Entry 7AFH (electron microscopy, 3.59 A resolution); this record covers chains 1 and M of the 9 polymer chains in the assembly.

# Chain 1
Molecule: 16SrRNA (head domain of the 30S ribosome)
Source organism: Escherichia coli
Sequence (1541 nucleotides; row label = number of the first residue in the row):
     1 AAAUUGAAGA GUUUGAUCAU GGCUCAGAUU GAACGCUGGC GGCAGGCCUA ACACAUGCAA
    61 GUCGAACGGU AACAGGAAGA AGCUUGCUUC UUUGCUGACG AGUGGCGGAC GGGUGAGUAA
   121 UGUCUGGGAA ACUGCCUGAU GGAGGGGGAU AACUACUGGA AACGGUAGCU AAUACCGCAU
   181 AACGUCGCAA GACCAAAGAG GGGGACCUUC GGGCCUCUUG CCAUCGGAUG UGCCCAGAUG
   241 GGAUUAGCUA GUAGGUGGGG UAACGGCUCA CCUAGGCGAC GAUCCCUAGC UGGUCUGAGA
   301 GGAUGACCAG CCACACUGGA ACUGAGACAC GGUCCAGACU CCUACGGGAG GCAGCAGUGG
   361 GGAAUAUUGC ACAAUGGGCG CAAGCCUGAU GCAGCCAUGC CGCGUGUAUG AAGAAGGCCU
   421 UCGGGUUGUA AAGUACUUUC AGCGGGGAGG AAGGGAGUAA AGUUAAUACC UUUGCUCAUU
   481 GACGUUACCC GCAGAAGAAG CACCGGCUAA CUCCGUGCCA GCAGCCXCGG UAAUACGGAG
   541 GGUGCAAGCG UUAAUCGGAA UUACUGGGCG UAAAGCGCAC GCAGGCGGUU UGUUAAGUCA
   601 GAUGUGAAAU CCCCGGGCUC AACCUGGGAA CUGCAUCUGA UACUGGCAAG CUUGAGUCUC
   661 GUAGAGGGGG GUAGAAUUCC AGGUGUAGCG GUGAAAUGCG UAGAGAUCUG GAGGAAUACC
   721 GGUGGCGAAG GCGGCCCCCU GGACGAAGAC UGACGCUCAG GUGCGAAAGC GUGGGGAGCA
   781 AACAGGAUUA GAUACCCUGG UAGUCCACGC CGUAAACGAU GUCGACUUGG AGGUUGUGCC
   841 CUUGAGGCGU GGCUUCCGGA GCUAACGCGU UAAGUCGACC GCCUGGGGAG UACGGCCGCA
   901 AGGUUAAAAC UCAAAUGAAU UGACGGGGGC CCGCACAAGC GGUGGAGCAU GUGGUUUAAU
   961 UCGAUGXAAC GCGAAGAACC UUACCUGGUC UUGACAUCCA CGGAAGUUUU CAGAGAUGAG
  1021 AAUGUGCCUU CGGGAACCGU GAGACAGGUG CUGCAUGGCU GUCGUCAGCU CGUGUUGUGA
  1081 AAUGUUGGGU UAAGUCCCGC AACGAGCGCA ACCCUUAUCC UUUGUUGCCA GCGGUCCGGC
  1141 CGGGAACUCA AAGGAGACUG CCAGUGAUAA ACUGGAGGAA GGUGGGGAUG ACGUCAAGUC
  1201 AUCAUGGCCC UUACGACCAG GGCUACACAC GUGCUACAAU GGCGCAUACA AAGAGAAGCG
  1261 ACCUCGCGAG AGCAAGCGGA CCUCAUAAAG UGCGUCGUAG UCCGGAUUGG AGUCUGCAAC
  1321 UCGACUCCAU GAAGUCGGAA UCGCUAGUAA UCGUGGAUCA GAAUGCCACG GUGAAUACGU
  1381 UCCCGGCCUU GUACACACCG CCCGUXACAC CAUGGGAGUG GGUUGCAAAA GAAGUAGGUA
  1441 GCUUAACCUU CGGGAGGGCG CUUACCACUU UGUGAUUCAU GACUGGGGUG AAGUCGUAAC
  1501 AAGGUAACCG UAGGGGAACC UGCGGUUGGA UCACCUCCUU A
Disordered / not traced: 1-930, 1387-1541
Modified residues: PSU (pseudouridine-5'-monophosphate) at position 516, G7M (N7-methyl-guanosine-5'-monophosphate) at position 527, 2MG (2N-methylguanosine-5'-monophosphate) at position 966, 5MC (5-methylcytidine-5'-monophosphate) at position 967, 2MG (2N-methylguanosine-5'-monophosphate) at position 1207, 4OC (4n,o2'-methylcytidine-5'-monophosphate) at position 1401, 5MC (5-methylcytidine-5'-monophosphate) at position 1406, UR3 (3-methyluridine-5'-monophoshate) at position 1497, 2MG (2N-methylguanosine-5'-monophosphate) at position 1515, MA6 (6N-dimethyladenosine-5'-monophoshate) at position 1517, MA6 (6N-dimethyladenosine-5'-monophoshate) at position 1518

# Chain M
Protein: 30S ribosomal protein S13
Source organism: Escherichia coli
UniProtKB: C3SR52 (C3SR52_ECOLX); residue numbers follow UniProt; this construct covers 1-118
Amino-acid sequence (118 residues; each row starts with the number of its first residue):
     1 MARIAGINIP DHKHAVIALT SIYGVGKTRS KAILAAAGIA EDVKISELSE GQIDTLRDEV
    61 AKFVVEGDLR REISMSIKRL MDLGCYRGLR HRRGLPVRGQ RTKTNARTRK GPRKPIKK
Disordered / not traced: 1, 116-118

# How chain 1 and chain M interact
Pairs across the interface (78):
  A946(1) - Arg113(M)  salt bridge to the phosphate
  G947(1) - Arg107(M)  phosphate contact
  G947(1) - Thr108(M)  hydrogen bond to the phosphate
  G947(1) - Arg113(M)  salt bridge to the phosphate
  C948(1) - Asn105(M)  phosphate contact
  C948(1) - Ala106(M)  phosphate contact
  C948(1) - Arg107(M)  hydrogen bond to the phosphate
  C948(1) - Thr108(M)  hydrogen bond to the phosphate
  A949(1) - Gln100(M)  phosphate contact
  A949(1) - Asn105(M)  hydrogen bond to the phosphate
  U950(1) - Arg101(M)  salt bridge to the phosphate
  U950(1) - Thr104(M)  base contact
  U950(1) - Asn105(M)  base contact
  G951(1) - Arg101(M)  salt bridge to the phosphate
  U952(1) - Lys103(M)  base contact
  G953(1) - Lys103(M)  hydrogen bond to the base
  G954(1) - Lys103(M)  hydrogen bond to the base
  A1225(1) - Arg101(M)  phosphate contact
  A1225(1) - Thr102(M)  hydrogen bond to the phosphate
  A1225(1) - Lys103(M)  phosphate contact
  C1226(1) - Arg90(M)  salt bridge to the phosphate
  C1226(1) - Arg93(M)  salt bridge to the phosphate
  C1226(1) - Thr102(M)  hydrogen bond to the phosphate
  C1226(1) - Lys103(M)  base contact
  C1226(1) - Lys110(M)  hydrogen bond to the sugar
  A1227(1) - Arg93(M)  salt bridge to the phosphate
  A1227(1) - Lys110(M)  phosphate contact
  A1227(1) - Lys114(M)  hydrogen bond to the phosphate
  A1227(1) - Pro115(M)  sugar contact
  C1228(1) - Lys103(M)  hydrogen bond to the base
  C1228(1) - Arg107(M)  salt bridge to the phosphate
  C1228(1) - Lys110(M)  salt bridge to the phosphate
  C1228(1) - Pro112(M)  phosphate contact
  C1228(1) - Arg113(M)  phosphate contact
  C1228(1) - Lys114(M)  salt bridge to the phosphate
  C1228(1) - Pro115(M)  hydrogen bond to the sugar
  A1229(1) - Arg107(M)  salt bridge to the phosphate
  U1295(1) - His14(M)  phosphate contact
  U1295(1) - Asp42(M)  sugar contact
  C1296(1) - His14(M)  salt bridge to the phosphate
  G1297(1) - Lys13(M)  salt bridge to the phosphate
  C1302(1) - His14(M)  hydrogen bond to the base
  C1302(1) - Ile17(M)  sugar contact
  A1306(1) - Thr108(M)  hydrogen bond to the sugar
  U1307(1) - Gln100(M)  phosphate contact
  U1307(1) - Thr108(M)  sugar contact
  U1307(1) - Arg109(M)  hydrogen bond to the sugar
  U1308(1) - Ile77(M)  sugar contact
  U1308(1) - His91(M)  hydrogen bond to the phosphate
  U1308(1) - Pro96(M)  phosphate contact
  U1308(1) - Val97(M)  hydrogen bond to the phosphate
  U1308(1) - Arg98(M)  salt bridge to the phosphate
  U1308(1) - Gln100(M)  phosphate contact
  U1308(1) - Arg109(M)  salt bridge to the phosphate
  G1309(1) - Ile73(M)  sugar contact
  G1309(1) - Ser76(M)  hydrogen bond to the phosphate
  G1309(1) - Ile77(M)  sugar contact
  G1309(1) - Arg87(M)  salt bridge to the phosphate
  G1309(1) - His91(M)  salt bridge to the phosphate
  G1309(1) - Val97(M)  phosphate contact
  G1309(1) - Arg98(M)  salt bridge to the phosphate
  G1310(1) - Arg87(M)  salt bridge to the phosphate
  U1321(1) - Tyr86(M)  sugar contact
  G1323(1) - Arg98(M)  phosphate contact
  C1328(1) - Thr28(M)  hydrogen bond to the phosphate
  C1328(1) - Arg29(M)  hydrogen bond to the sugar
  A1329(1) - Gly24(M)  phosphate contact
  A1329(1) - Val25(M)  hydrogen bond to the phosphate
  A1329(1) - Gly26(M)  hydrogen bond to the phosphate
  A1329(1) - Lys27(M)  phosphate contact
  A1329(1) - Thr28(M)  hydrogen bond to the phosphate
  A1329(1) - Arg29(M)  hydrogen bond to the phosphate
  U1330(1) - Thr20(M)  phosphate contact
  U1330(1) - Ile22(M)  phosphate contact
  U1330(1) - Tyr23(M)  phosphate contact
  U1330(1) - Gly24(M)  hydrogen bond to the phosphate
  U1330(1) - Val25(M)  hydrogen bond to the phosphate
  U1330(1) - Gly26(M)  phosphate contact
Other interface residues (no listed pair), chain 1 (32 interface residues in all): C1230, C1320, C1322, G1331
Other interface residues (no listed pair), chain M (43 interface residues in all): Leu69, Leu80, Leu95, Gly99

# Summary
32 residues of chain 1 and 43 residues of chain M are in contact, with 26 hydrogen bonds and 19 salt bridges.
Polar pairs include G953(1)-Lys103(M), G954(1)-Lys103(M) and C1228(1)-Lys103(M).
Chain 1 is 16SrRNA (head domain of the 30S ribosome) and chain M is 30S ribosomal protein S13, both from
Escherichia coli; the structure, Bacterial 30S ribosomal subunit assembly complex state C (head domain), was
determined by electron microscopy, deposited together with 7AF3, 7AF5, 7AF8, 7AFA, 7AFD, 7AFI and 17 further
entries.
